Entry 3G6T (X-ray diffraction, 1.90 A resolution); this record covers chains A and B of the 4 polymer chains in the assembly.

== Chain A (and B) ==
Protein: Glucocorticoid receptor
Organism: Rattus norvegicus
Notes: engineered mutation(s): insertion of Arg after G470; chain B of this document is another copy of the same molecule, construct and numbering; everything in this record applies to it too
UniProt: P06536 (GCR_RAT); the construct has insertions or renumbered stretches relative to UniProt, so the offset changes along the chain: 440-470 = UniProt 440-470; 472-526 = UniProt 471-525
Chain sequence (91 residues; each row starts with the number of its first residue):
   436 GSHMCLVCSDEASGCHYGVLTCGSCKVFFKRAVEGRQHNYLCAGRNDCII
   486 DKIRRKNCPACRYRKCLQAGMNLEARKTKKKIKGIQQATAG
Disordered / not traced: 436, 515-526 (chain B: 436-437, 510-526)
Construct notes: expression tag (436-439); insertion (471)
Metal / ion sites: Zn2+ site 1: Cys440, Cys443, Cys457, Cys460; Zn2+ site 2: Cys477, Cys483, Cys493, Cys496
What the authors report for this chain:
  - mutagenesis - K514A: decreased binding to DNA
  - mutagenesis - K514A: unchanged signaling
  - mutagenesis - G470A: decreased signaling in response to Pal
  - mutagenesis - G470A: decreased signaling in response to Tat

== Chain A / chain B interface ==
Contacting residue pairs - 20 pairs, chain A then chain B:
  Leu476(A) - Ile488(B)  hydrophobic
  Leu476(A) - Arg489(B)
  Leu476(A) - Asn492(B)  hydrogen bond (backbone-side chain)
  Cys477(A) - Arg489(B)
  Ala478(A) - Cys483(B)
  Ala478(A) - Ile484(B)  hydrogen bond (backbone-backbone)
  Ala478(A) - Arg489(B)
  Ala478(A) - Asn492(B)
  Arg480(A) - Arg480(B)
  Arg480(A) - Asp482(B)  salt bridge
  Asp482(A) - Arg480(B)  salt bridge
  Cys483(A) - Ala478(B)
  Ile484(A) - Ala478(B)  hydrogen bond (backbone-backbone)
  Ile488(A) - Leu476(B)  hydrophobic
  Arg489(A) - Leu476(B)
  Arg489(A) - Cys477(B)
  Arg489(A) - Ala478(B)
  Asn492(A) - Leu476(B)  hydrogen bond (side chain-backbone)
  Asn492(A) - Ala478(B)
  Asn492(A) - Asn492(B)

== Overview ==
Chain A and chain B each contribute 10 residues to their interface; the contacts include 4 hydrogen bonds and
2 salt bridges. Among the polar pairs are Arg480(A)-Asp482(B), Leu476(A)-Asn492(B) and Ala478(A)-Ile484(B).
From the paper: K514A of chain A reduces binding to DNA; G470A of chain A reduces signaling in response to
Pal.
Chain A and chain B are both Glucocorticoid receptor (Rattus norvegicus); the structure, GR gamma DNA-binding
domain:FKBP5 16bp complex-34, was determined by X-ray diffraction (same publication as 3FYL, 3G6P, 3G6Q, 3G6R,
3G6U, 3G8U and 8 further entries).
